1TMB - chains H and I of the 4 polymer chains in the assembly; structure by X-ray diffraction, 2.30 A resolution.

== Chain H ==
Molecule: Alpha-thrombin (large subunit)
Organism: Homo sapiens
Notes: EC 3.4.21.5
Reference sequence: P00734 (THRB_HUMAN); the construct lacks a stretch of the UniProt sequence and is renumbered around it, so the offset changes along the chain: 16-36 = UniProt 364-384; 37-60 = UniProt 386-409; 61-77 = UniProt 419-435; 78-97 = UniProt 437-456; 7 more segments
Chain sequence (259 residues; each row starts with the number of its first residue; note: 3 numbers in that range are skipped by the numbering (no residue carries them; nothing is unmodelled there); a row labelled like 60A-60I holds insertion residues (60A, then the next letters in order)):
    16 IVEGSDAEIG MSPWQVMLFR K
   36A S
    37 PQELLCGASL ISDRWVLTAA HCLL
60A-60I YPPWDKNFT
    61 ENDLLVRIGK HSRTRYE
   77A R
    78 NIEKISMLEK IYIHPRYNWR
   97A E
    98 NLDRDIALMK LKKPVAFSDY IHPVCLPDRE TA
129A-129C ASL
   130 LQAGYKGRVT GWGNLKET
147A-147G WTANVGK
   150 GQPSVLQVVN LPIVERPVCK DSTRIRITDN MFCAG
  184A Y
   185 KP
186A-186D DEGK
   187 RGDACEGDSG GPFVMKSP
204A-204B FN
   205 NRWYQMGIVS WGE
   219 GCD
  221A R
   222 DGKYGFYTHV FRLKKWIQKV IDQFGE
Not modelled in the structure: 147A-147G
UniProt features mapped onto this chain:
  - region: Ala183 to Val200 (High affinity receptor-binding region which is also known as the TP508 peptide)
  - active site (Charge relay system): His57, Asp102, Ser195
  - glycosylation: Asn60G (N-linked (GlcNAc...) (complex) asparagine)
Cystine bridges: Cys42-Cys58, Cys168-Cys182, Cys191-Cys220

== Chain I ==
Molecule: Hirugen
Reference sequence: P09945 (ITH3_HIRME); residues 53-64 here correspond to UniProt positions 60-71 (UniProt number = residue number + 7)
Chain sequence (13 residues; numbered 52 to 64; the number before each row is that of its first residue):
    52 XNEDFEEIPE EYL
Not modelled in the structure: 52-54
Differences from the reference sequence: conflict Glu54 (Gly61 in P09945)
Modified positions: ACE (acetyl group) at position 52; Tyr63 (o-sulfo-l-tyrosine; TYS)
UniProt features mapped onto this chain:
  - region: Asp55 to Leu64 (Interaction with fibrinogen-binding exosite of thrombin)
  - modified residue: Tyr63 (Sulfotyrosine)

== Interface between chain H and chain I ==
Pairs across the interface - 20 pairs, chain H then chain I:
  Phe34(H) - Phe56(I)  hydrophobic
  Lys36(H) - Leu64(I)  hydrogen bond (side chain-backbone)
  Gln38(H) - Ile59(I)
  Leu40(H) - Phe56(I)  hydrophobic
  Leu65(H) - Tyr63(I)
  Arg67(H) - Ile59(I)
  Arg73(H) - Asp55(I)  salt bridge
  Arg73(H) - Phe56(I)
  Thr74(H) - Asp55(I)  hydrogen bond (side chain-backbone)
  Thr74(H) - Phe56(I)
  Thr74(H) - Glu57(I)  hydrogen bond (backbone-backbone)
  Arg75(H) - Glu57(I)
  Tyr76(H) - Glu57(I)
  Tyr76(H) - Glu58(I)
  Tyr76(H) - Pro60(I)
  Tyr76(H) - Tyr63(I)
  Glu80(H) - Tyr63(I)
  Lys81(H) - Tyr63(I)
  Ile82(H) - Tyr63(I)
  Met84(H) - Tyr63(I)
Other interface residues (no listed pair), chain H (16 interface residues in all): Met32, Gln151

== In short ==
Chain H and chain I form an interface of 16 and 8 residues respectively, with 3 hydrogen bonds and 1 salt
bridge. Among the polar pairs are Arg73(H)-Asp55(I), Lys36(H)-Leu64(I) and Thr74(H)-Asp55(I). Curated
annotation (UniProt) lists 3 active-site residues on chain H.
Chain H is Alpha-thrombin (large subunit) (Homo sapiens) and chain I is Hirugen; the structure, Molecular
basis for the inhibition of human alpha-thrombin by the macrocyclic peptide cyclotheonamide A, was determined
by X-ray diffraction.
